Entry 8V36 (X-ray diffraction, 2.23 A resolution); this record covers chains A and B.

[Chain A (and B)]
Name: Sulfopropanediol 3-dehydrogenase
Organism: Cupriavidus pinatubonensis JMP134
Notes: chain B of this document is another copy of the same molecule, construct and numbering; everything in this record applies to it too
UniProt: Q46N53 (HPSN_CUPPJ); residues 1-436 here = UniProt positions 1-436
Chain sequence (437 residues; each row starts with the number of its first residue; numbering starts at 0):
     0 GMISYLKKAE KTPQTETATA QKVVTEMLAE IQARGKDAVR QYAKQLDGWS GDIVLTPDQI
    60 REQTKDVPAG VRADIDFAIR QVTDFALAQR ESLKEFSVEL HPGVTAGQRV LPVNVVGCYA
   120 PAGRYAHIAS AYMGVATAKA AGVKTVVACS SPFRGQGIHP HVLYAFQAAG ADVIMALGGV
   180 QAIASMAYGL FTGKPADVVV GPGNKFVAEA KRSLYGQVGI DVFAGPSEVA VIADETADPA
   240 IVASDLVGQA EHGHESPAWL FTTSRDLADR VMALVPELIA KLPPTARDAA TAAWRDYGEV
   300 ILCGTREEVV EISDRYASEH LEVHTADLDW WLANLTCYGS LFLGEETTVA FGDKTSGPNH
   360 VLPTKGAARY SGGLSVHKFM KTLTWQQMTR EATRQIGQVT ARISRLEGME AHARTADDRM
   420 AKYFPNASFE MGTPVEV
Not modelled in the structure: 0, 13-14, 362-367 (chain B: 0-1, 9-18, 215-224, 359-371)
Sequence notes: expression tag (0)
Ion coordination: Zn2+ site 1: His126, Gln248, His251 (shared with His411(B) of chain B); Zn2+ site 2: His411 (shared with His126(B), Gln248(B), His251(B) of chain B)
Ligand contacts: NADH (NAI; 1,4-dihydronicotinamide adenine dinucleotide): Val22, Met26, Leu45, Asp46, Tyr118, Pro120, Tyr124, Ala125, Ser129, Ser150, Gly177, Gly178, Gln180, Pro201, Gly202, Asn203, Phe205, Val206, Gly224, Pro225, Ser226, His251
Swiss-Prot annotation at these positions:
  - active site (Proton acceptor): Glu318, His319
  - binding site (NAD(+)): Tyr118, Gln180, Asn203
  - binding site (Zn(2+)): Gln248, His251, Asp352, His411
Reported in the primary citation:
  - specificity-determining residues: His126 (proposed by the authors, not directly observed)
  - mutagenesis - E318A, H319A: decreased catalytic activity
  - mutagenesis - D352A: abolished catalytic activity
  - catalytic residues: Glu318, His319 (proposed by the authors, not directly observed)
  - catalytic residues: Asp352

[How chain A and chain B interact]
Contacting residue pairs - 204 pairs, chain A then chain B:
  Val70(A) - Leu405(B)  hydrophobic
  Asp73(A) - Val398(B)
  Asp73(A) - Arg401(B)  salt bridge
  Asp73(A) - Ile402(B)
  Phe76(A) - His100(B)
  Phe76(A) - Gln394(B)
  Phe76(A) - Ile395(B)  hydrophobic
  Gln80(A) - Leu99(B)
  Gln80(A) - His100(B)
  Phe84(A) - Phe95(B)  hydrophobic
  Phe84(A) - Ala105(B)  hydrophobic
  Phe84(A) - Gly106(B)
  Phe84(A) - Thr383(B)
  Ala87(A) - Phe95(B)  hydrophobic
  Ala87(A) - Val97(B)  hydrophobic
  Gln88(A) - Phe95(B)
  Gln88(A) - Gln107(B)  hydrogen bond
  Gln88(A) - Thr383(B)
  Ser91(A) - Ser91(B)
  Ser91(A) - Leu92(B)
  Ser91(A) - Lys93(B)  hydrogen bond (backbone-backbone)
  Ser91(A) - Phe95(B)
  Ser91(A) - Gln107(B)  hydrogen bond
  Leu92(A) - Ser91(B)
  Leu92(A) - His376(B)
  Lys93(A) - Ser91(B)  hydrogen bond (backbone-backbone)
  Lys93(A) - Lys93(B)
  Phe95(A) - Phe84(B)  hydrophobic
  Phe95(A) - Ala87(B)  hydrophobic
  Phe95(A) - Gln88(B)
  Phe95(A) - Ser91(B)
  Leu99(A) - Gln80(B)
  Leu99(A) - Asp83(B)
  Leu99(A) - Phe84(B)
  Leu99(A) - Lys353(B)
  His100(A) - Phe76(B)
  His100(A) - Gln80(B)  hydrogen bond (backbone-side chain)
  Ala105(A) - Phe84(B)  hydrophobic
  Gly106(A) - Phe84(B)
  Gln107(A) - Gln88(B)  hydrogen bond
  Gln107(A) - Ser91(B)  hydrogen bond
  Gln107(A) - His376(B)  hydrogen bond
  Arg108(A) - Leu331(B)  hydrogen bond (side chain-backbone)
  Arg108(A) - Ala332(B)  hydrogen bond (side chain-backbone)
  Arg108(A) - Leu334(B)  hydrogen bond (side chain-backbone)
  His126(A) - Glu406(B)  salt bridge
  His126(A) - Met408(B)
  His126(A) - His411(B)  hydrogen bond
  Ile127(A) - Glu406(B)  hydrogen bond (backbone-side chain)
  Asp237(A) - Lys421(B)  salt bridge
  Ile240(A) - Asp417(B)
  Ile240(A) - Arg418(B)
  Ser243(A) - Arg413(B)
  Ser243(A) - Thr414(B)
  Ser243(A) - Asp417(B)  hydrogen bond
  Asp244(A) - Thr414(B)
  Asp244(A) - Arg418(B)  salt bridge
  Val246(A) - Ala410(B)
  Gly247(A) - Ala410(B)
  Gly247(A) - His411(B)  hydrogen bond (backbone-side chain)
  Gln248(A) - His411(B)  hydrogen bond
  Glu250(A) - Met408(B)
  Glu250(A) - Glu409(B)  hydrogen bond (side chain-backbone)
  Glu250(A) - Ala410(B)  hydrogen bond (side chain-backbone)
  Glu250(A) - His411(B)  salt bridge
  His251(A) - Met408(B)
  His251(A) - His411(B)  hydrogen bond
  Lys280(A) - Arg413(B)  hydrogen bond (backbone-side chain)
  Leu281(A) - Ala410(B)  hydrophobic
  Leu281(A) - Arg413(B)
  Pro282(A) - Glu409(B)
  Pro282(A) - Val434(B)
  Pro282(A) - Glu435(B)
  Pro282(A) - Val436(B)
  Pro283(A) - Glu435(B)
  Pro283(A) - Val436(B)
  Thr284(A) - Val436(B)  hydrogen bond (side chain-backbone)
  His323(A) - Arg418(B)
  Leu327(A) - Gln386(B)
  Leu331(A) - Arg108(B)  hydrogen bond (backbone-side chain)
  Leu331(A) - Trp384(B)
  Ala332(A) - Arg108(B)
  Leu334(A) - Arg108(B)
  Thr335(A) - Leu110(B)
  Thr335(A) - Lys380(B)  hydrogen bond (backbone-side chain)
  Thr335(A) - Leu382(B)
  Cys336(A) - Lys380(B)  hydrogen bond
  Tyr337(A) - Leu382(B)
  Tyr337(A) - Thr383(B)
  Ser339(A) - Thr383(B)
  Leu340(A) - Thr383(B)  hydrogen bond (backbone-backbone)
  Leu340(A) - Trp384(B)
  Leu340(A) - Gln385(B)  hydrogen bond (backbone-backbone)
  Phe341(A) - Gln385(B)
  Leu342(A) - Trp384(B)  hydrophobic
  Leu342(A) - Gln385(B)  hydrogen bond (backbone-backbone)
  Leu342(A) - Gln386(B)
  Glu344(A) - Arg418(B)  hydrogen bond (backbone-side chain)
  Glu344(A) - Lys421(B)  salt bridge
  Glu344(A) - Tyr422(B)  hydrogen bond
  Glu345(A) - Met387(B)
  Glu345(A) - Thr388(B)
  Glu345(A) - Arg389(B)
  Glu345(A) - Thr392(B)
  Glu345(A) - Arg418(B)  hydrogen bond (backbone-side chain)
  Glu345(A) - Tyr422(B)
  Thr346(A) - Gln385(B)  hydrogen bond
  Thr346(A) - Met387(B)
  Thr346(A) - Arg418(B)  hydrogen bond (backbone-side chain)
  Thr347(A) - Arg418(B)
  Ala349(A) - Thr399(B)
  Ala349(A) - His411(B)
  Ala349(A) - Thr414(B)
  Phe350(A) - Met387(B)  hydrophobic
  Phe350(A) - Thr392(B)
  Phe350(A) - Ile395(B)  hydrophobic
  Phe350(A) - Gly396(B)
  Phe350(A) - Thr399(B)
  Phe350(A) - Arg418(B)
  Gly351(A) - Gln385(B)  hydrogen bond (backbone-side chain)
  Lys353(A) - Leu99(B)
  Lys353(A) - Gln385(B)
  Thr354(A) - Thr383(B)  hydrogen bond
  Arg368(A) - Leu213(B)
  Arg368(A) - Tyr214(B)
  Tyr369(A) - Val112(B)
  Tyr369(A) - Lys377(B)  hydrogen bond (side chain-backbone)
  Tyr369(A) - Lys380(B)
  His376(A) - Leu92(B)
  His376(A) - Gln107(B)  hydrogen bond
  Lys380(A) - Thr335(B)  hydrogen bond (side chain-backbone)
  Lys380(A) - Cys336(B)  hydrogen bond
  Leu382(A) - Thr335(B)
  Leu382(A) - Tyr337(B)
  Thr383(A) - Phe84(B)
  Thr383(A) - Gln88(B)
  Thr383(A) - Tyr337(B)
  Thr383(A) - Gly338(B)
  Thr383(A) - Ser339(B)
  Thr383(A) - Leu340(B)  hydrogen bond (backbone-backbone)
  Thr383(A) - Thr354(B)  hydrogen bond
  Trp384(A) - Leu331(B)  hydrophobic
  Trp384(A) - Leu340(B)
  Gln385(A) - Leu340(B)  hydrogen bond (backbone-backbone)
  Gln385(A) - Phe341(B)
  Gln385(A) - Leu342(B)  hydrogen bond (backbone-backbone)
  Gln385(A) - Thr346(B)  hydrogen bond
  Gln385(A) - Gly351(B)  hydrogen bond (side chain-backbone)
  Gln385(A) - Lys353(B)
  Gln386(A) - Leu327(B)
  Gln386(A) - Leu342(B)
  Met387(A) - Glu345(B)
  Met387(A) - Thr346(B)
  Met387(A) - Phe350(B)  hydrophobic
  Arg389(A) - Glu345(B)
  Thr392(A) - Glu345(B)
  Thr392(A) - Phe350(B)
  Gln394(A) - Phe76(B)
  Ile395(A) - Phe76(B)  hydrophobic
  Ile395(A) - Phe350(B)  hydrophobic
  Val398(A) - Asp73(B)
  Val398(A) - Phe76(B)  hydrophobic
  Thr399(A) - Ala349(B)
  Thr399(A) - Phe350(B)
  Arg401(A) - Asp73(B)  salt bridge
  Ile402(A) - Asp73(B)
  Leu405(A) - Val70(B)  hydrophobic
  Glu406(A) - His126(B)  salt bridge
  Glu406(A) - Ile127(B)  hydrogen bond (side chain-backbone)
  Met408(A) - Tyr124(B)
  Met408(A) - Glu250(B)
  Met408(A) - His251(B)
  Glu409(A) - Glu250(B)
  Glu409(A) - Pro282(B)
  Ala410(A) - Val246(B)
  Ala410(A) - Glu250(B)  hydrogen bond (backbone-side chain)
  Ala410(A) - Leu281(B)  hydrophobic
  His411(A) - His126(B)  hydrogen bond
  His411(A) - Gly247(B)  hydrogen bond (side chain-backbone)
  His411(A) - Gln248(B)  hydrogen bond
  His411(A) - Glu250(B)  salt bridge
  His411(A) - His251(B)  hydrogen bond
  Arg413(A) - Lys280(B)  hydrogen bond (side chain-backbone)
  Arg413(A) - Leu281(B)
  Arg413(A) - Pro282(B)
  Thr414(A) - Ser243(B)
  Thr414(A) - Asp244(B)
  Thr414(A) - Ala349(B)
  Asp417(A) - Ile240(B)
  Asp417(A) - Ser243(B)  hydrogen bond
  Arg418(A) - Ile240(B)
  Arg418(A) - Asp244(B)  salt bridge
  Arg418(A) - Glu344(B)  hydrogen bond (side chain-backbone)
  Arg418(A) - Glu345(B)  hydrogen bond (side chain-backbone)
  Arg418(A) - Thr346(B)  hydrogen bond (side chain-backbone)
  Arg418(A) - Thr347(B)  hydrogen bond
  Arg418(A) - Phe350(B)
  Lys421(A) - Asp237(B)  salt bridge
  Lys421(A) - Glu344(B)  salt bridge
  Tyr422(A) - Glu344(B)  hydrogen bond
  Tyr422(A) - Glu345(B)
  Val434(A) - Pro282(B)
  Val436(A) - Pro283(B)
  Val436(A) - Thr284(B)  hydrogen bond (backbone-side chain)
Interface residues without a listed pair, chain A (105 interface residues in all): Ile74, Ala77, Asp83, Val97, Leu110, Arg123, Ala125, Ala128, His160, Gln216, Ala239, Glu321, Gly338, Asp352, Thr381, Thr388, Gly396, Ala415, Glu435
Interface residues without a listed pair, chain B (104 interface residues in all): Ile74, Ala77, Ala125, Ala128, Asp196, Leu277, His323, Thr381, Ala415

[Overview]
The interface between chain A and chain B involves 105 residues on one side and 104 on the other; the contacts
include 58 hydrogen bonds and 12 salt bridges. Polar contacts include Asp73(A)-Arg401(B), His126(A)-Glu406(B)
and Asp237(A)-Lys421(B). From the paper: catalytic residues Glu318(A), His319(A) and Asp352(A); E318A and
H319A of chain A reduce catalytic activity.
Both chains are Sulfopropanediol 3-dehydrogenase (Cupriavidus pinatubonensis JMP134). Entry 8V36 (Crystal
structure of DHPS-3-dehydrogenase, HpsN from Cupriavidus pinatubonensis in complex with NADH) was determined
by X-ray diffraction, deposited together with 8V35, 8V37, 9CP7, 9CP8 and 9CP9.
